PDB entry 8YYM | electron microscopy, 3.30 A resolution | chains HA and I of the 104 polymer chains in the assembly

Chain HA (and I):
Molecule: Myeloid differentiation primary response protein MyD88
Source organism: Homo sapiens
Notes: chain I of this document is another copy of the same molecule, construct and numbering; everything in this record applies to it too
Reference sequence: Q99836 (MYD88_HUMAN); residues 153-296 here = UniProt positions 153-296
Sequence (144 residues; numbered 153 to 296; the number before each row is that of its first residue):
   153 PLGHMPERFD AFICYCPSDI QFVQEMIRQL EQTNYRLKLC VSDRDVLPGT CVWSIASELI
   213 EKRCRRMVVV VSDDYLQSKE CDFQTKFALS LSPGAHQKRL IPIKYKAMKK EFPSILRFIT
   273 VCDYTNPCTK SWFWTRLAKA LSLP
Not modelled in the structure: 153-158, 246-248
Curated features (UniProtKB/Swiss-Prot):
  - modified residue: S244 (Phosphoserine)
  - natural variant: M178 (M178I: Found in hematological malignancies; uncertain significance), R196 (R196C: In IMD68), V204 (V204F: Found in hematological malignancies; uncertain significance), W205 (W205R: Found in hematological malignancies; uncertain significance), S206 (S206C: Found in hematological malignancies; uncertain significance), I207 (I207T: Found in hematological malignancies; uncertain significance), S209 (S209R: Found in hematological malignancies; uncertain significance), M219 (M219T: Found in hematological malignancies; uncertain significance), S230 (S230N: Found in hematological malignancies; uncertain significance), L252 (L252P: In WM1; uncertain significance), T281 (T281P: Found in hematological malignancies; uncertain significance)
  - mutagenesis: I179 (I179N: In Pococurante (Poc); abolished MYD88-dependent sensing of most Toll-like receptor (TLR) ligands), R196 (R196A: Reduced interaction with TIRAP, and strongly reduced activity. Strongly reduced interaction with TIRAP; when associated with A-288), D197 (D197A: Slightly reduced activity), C203 (C203S: Abolished interaction with E.coli TcpC without affecting ability to promote Toll-like receptor (TLR)-mediated cytokine production; when associated with S-280), R217 (R217A: Strongly reduced activity), C280 (C280S: Abolished interaction with E.coli TcpC without affecting ability to promote Toll-like receptor (TLR)-mediated cytokine production; when associated with S-203), K282 (K282A: Slightly reduced activity), R288 (R288A: Slightly reduced activity, and reduced interaction with TIRAP. Strongly reduced interaction with TIRAP; when associated with A-196)
From the paper describing this entry:
  - self-association interface (contacts with another copy of this molecule); pairs are residue here / residue on that copy: S266-R269 (hydrogen bond)
  - mutagenesis - R196A, R196C, V198A, K238A, L241A, I267A, R269A, F270A, W284A: increased signaling
  - disease-associated variants - L252P: increased signaling (citing earlier work)
  - mutagenesis - P200A, K238A: decreased signaling
  - mutagenesis - N186A, Y187A, R188A: unchanged signaling

How chain HA and chain I interact:
Residue-residue contacts (5):
  S266(HA) with R269(I), hydrogen bond (backbone-side chain)
  I267(HA) with F270(I), hydrophobic
  R269(HA) with S266(I), hydrogen bond (side chain-backbone); R269(I)
  F270(HA) with I267(I), hydrophobic

Overview:
Chain HA and chain I each contribute 4 residues to their interface, with 2 hydrogen bonds. The hydrogen-bonded
pair is S266(HA)-R269(I). The paper reports that R196A, R196C and V198A of chain HA, among others, increase
signaling; a self-association interface involving S266(HA) and R269(HA); 14 substitutions were tested in all.
Chain HA and chain I are both Myeloid differentiation primary response protein MyD88 (Homo sapiens); the
structure, Cryo-EM structure of cylindrical fiber of MyD88 TIR, was determined by electron microscopy,
deposited together with 8W8M.
